PDB entry 5S5F | X-ray diffraction, 2.24 A resolution | chains B and E of the 6 polymer chains in the assembly

== Chain B ==
Name: Tubulin beta-2B chain
Source organism: Bos taurus
UniProt: Q6B856 (TBB2B_BOVIN); the author numbering skips numbers that UniProt does not, so the offset changes along the chain: 1-42 = UniProt 1-42; 45-360 = UniProt 43-358; 369-455 = UniProt 359-445
Sequence (445 residues; row label = number of the first residue in the row; note: 10 numbers in that range are skipped by the numbering (no residue carries them; nothing is unmodelled there)):
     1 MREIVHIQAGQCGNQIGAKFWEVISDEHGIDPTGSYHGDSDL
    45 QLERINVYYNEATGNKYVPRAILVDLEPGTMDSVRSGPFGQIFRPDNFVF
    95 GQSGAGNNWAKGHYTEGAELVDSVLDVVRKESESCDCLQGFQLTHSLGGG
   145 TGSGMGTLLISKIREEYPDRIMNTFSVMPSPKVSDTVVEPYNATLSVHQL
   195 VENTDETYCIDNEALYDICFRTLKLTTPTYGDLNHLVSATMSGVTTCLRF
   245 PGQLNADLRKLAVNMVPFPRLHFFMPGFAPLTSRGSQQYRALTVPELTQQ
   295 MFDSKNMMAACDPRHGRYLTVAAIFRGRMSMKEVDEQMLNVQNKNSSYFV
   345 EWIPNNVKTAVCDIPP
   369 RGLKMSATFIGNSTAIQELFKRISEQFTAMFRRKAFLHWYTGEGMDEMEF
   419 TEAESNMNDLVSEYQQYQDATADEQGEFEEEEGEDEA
Not modelled in the structure: 276-281, 438-455
Metal / ion sites: Mg2+: Gln11 (together with GDP); Ca2+: Glu113 (shared with 1 residue of chain C)
Ligand contacts:
  - GDP (guanosine-5'-diphosphate): Gly10, Gln11, Cys12, Gln15, Ile16, Asp69, Ala99, Asn101, Ser140, Gly142, Gly143, Gly144, Thr145, Gly146, Ser147, Val171, Pro173, Val177, Asp179, Glu183, Asn206, Leu209, Tyr224, Leu227, Asn228
  - UQM (N-[4-(2-amino-2-oxoethyl)phenyl]acetamide): Gly100, Asn101, Asn102, Lys105, Trp407
Curated features (UniProtKB/Swiss-Prot):
  - motif: Met1 to Ile4 (MREI motif)
  - binding site (GTP): Gln11, Glu71, Ser140, Gly144, Thr145, Gly146, Asn206, Asn228
  - binding site (Mg(2+)): Glu71
  - modified residue: Ser40 (Phosphoserine), Thr57 (Phosphothreonine), Lys60 (N6-acetyllysine), Ser174 (Phosphoserine), Thr287 (Phosphothreonine), Thr292 (Phosphothreonine), Arg320 (Omega-N-methylarginine), Glu448 (5-glutamyl polyglutamate)
  - cross-link (Glycyl lysine isopeptide (Lys-Gly)): Lys60 (interchain with G-Cter in ubiquitin), Lys326 (interchain with G-Cter in ubiquitin)

== Chain E ==
Name: Stathmin-4
Source organism: Rattus norvegicus
UniProt: P63043 (STMN4_RAT); residues 5-145 here correspond to UniProt positions 49-189 (UniProt number = residue number + 44)
Sequence (143 residues; row label = number of the first residue in the row):
     3 MADMEVIELNKCTSGQSFEVILKPPSFDGVPEFNASLPRRRDPSLEEIQK
    53 KLEAAEERRKYQEAELLKHLAEKREHEREVIQKAIEENNNFIKMAKEKLA
   103 QKMESNKENREAHLAAMLERLQEKDKHAEEVRKNKELKEEASR
Not modelled in the structure: 3-5, 29-43, 144-145
Construct notes: initiating methionine (3); expression tag (4)
Curated features (UniProtKB/Swiss-Prot):
  - modified residue: Ser46 (Phosphoserine)

== Chain B / chain E interface ==
Pairs across the interface (26):
  His107(B) - Lys75(E)  hydrogen bond
  Tyr108(B) - His78(E)
  Tyr108(B) - Glu79(E)
  Tyr108(B) - Val82(E)  hydrophobic
  Tyr108(B) - Ile83(E)
  Leu152(B) - Glu79(E)
  Ser155(B) - Leu72(E)
  Ser155(B) - Lys75(E)
  Ser155(B) - Arg76(E)  hydrogen bond
  Lys156(B) - Arg76(E)
  Lys156(B) - Glu79(E)  salt bridge
  Arg158(B) - Leu68(E)
  Glu159(B) - Leu69(E)
  Glu159(B) - Leu72(E)
  Glu159(B) - Arg76(E)  salt bridge
  Pro162(B) - Glu65(E)
  Gln193(B) - Lys75(E)
  Glu196(B) - His71(E)  salt bridge
  Thr409(B) - Glu89(E)
  Glu411(B) - Val82(E)
  Glu411(B) - Ala86(E)
  Gly412(B) - Val82(E)
  Gly412(B) - Lys85(E)
  Gly412(B) - Ala86(E)
  Met413(B) - Val82(E)
  Glu417(B) - His78(E)  salt bridge
Other interface residues (no listed pair), chain B (18 interface residues in all): Thr109, Asn197, Gly410
Other interface residues (no listed pair), chain E (15 interface residues in all): Ala73

== Overview ==
The interface between chain B and chain E involves 18 residues on one side and 15 on the other; the contacts
include 2 hydrogen bonds and 4 salt bridges. Among the polar pairs are Lys156(B)-Glu79(E), Glu159(B)-Arg76(E)
and Glu196(B)-His71(E).
Chain B is Tubulin beta-2B chain (Bos taurus) and chain E is Stathmin-4 (Rattus norvegicus); the structure,
Tubulin-Z87615031-complex, was determined by X-ray diffraction (same publication as 5S4L, 5S4M, 5S4N, 5S4O,
5S4P, 5S4Q and 52 further entries).
